Entry 1NWN (X-ray diffraction, 2.80 A resolution); this record covers chains A and B.

Chain A (and B):
Name: globin I
Source organism: Scapharca inaequivalvis
Notes: chain B of this document is another copy of the same molecule, construct and numbering; everything in this record applies to it too
UniProt: P02213 (GLB1_SCAIN); residue numbers follow UniProt; this construct covers 1-146
Amino-acid sequence (146 residues; numbered 1 to 146; the number before each row is that of its first residue):
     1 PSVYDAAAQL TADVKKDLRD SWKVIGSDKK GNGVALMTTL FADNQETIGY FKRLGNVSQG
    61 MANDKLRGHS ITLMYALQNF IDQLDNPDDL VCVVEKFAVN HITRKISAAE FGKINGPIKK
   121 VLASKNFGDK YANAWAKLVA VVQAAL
Disordered / not traced: 1
UniProt features mapped onto this chain:
  - binding site (heme b): His101
Metal / ion sites: heme Fe: His101 (together with carbon monoxide)
Small-molecule neighbours:
  - carbon monoxide (CMO): Met37, Phe51, His69, Leu73, His101
  - heme (HEM): Leu40, Thr47, Tyr50, Phe51, Arg53, Leu54, His69, Thr72, Leu73, Ala76, Leu77, Phe80, Phe97, Asn100, His101, Arg104, Ile106, Glu110, Phe111, Ile114

Chain A / chain B interface:
Residue-residue contacts (31; chain A residue first):
  Lys30(A) - Asn86(B)
  Lys30(A) - Asp89(B)  salt bridge
  Arg53(A) - Lys96(B)
  Asp64(A) - Cys92(B)
  Arg67(A) - Asp88(B)
  Arg67(A) - Asp89(B)  salt bridge
  Gly68(A) - Cys92(B)
  Ile71(A) - Asn79(B)
  Ile71(A) - Gln83(B)
  Thr72(A) - Asn79(B)  hydrogen bond
  Thr72(A) - Phe97(B)
  Tyr75(A) - Gln78(B)
  Tyr75(A) - Asn79(B)
  Tyr75(A) - Asp82(B)  hydrogen bond
  Tyr75(A) - Gln83(B)
  Gln78(A) - Tyr75(B)
  Asn79(A) - Ile71(B)
  Asn79(A) - Thr72(B)  hydrogen bond
  Asn79(A) - Tyr75(B)
  Asp82(A) - Tyr75(B)  hydrogen bond
  Gln83(A) - Ile71(B)
  Gln83(A) - Tyr75(B)
  Asn86(A) - Lys30(B)
  Asp88(A) - Arg67(B)
  Asp89(A) - Lys30(B)  salt bridge
  Asp89(A) - Arg67(B)  salt bridge
  Cys92(A) - Asp64(B)
  Cys92(A) - Gly68(B)
  Glu95(A) - Asp64(B)
  Lys96(A) - Thr72(B)
  Phe97(A) - Thr72(B)
Other interface residues (no listed pair), chain A (22 interface residues in all): His69, Val93, Val99
Other interface residues (no listed pair), chain B (20 interface residues in all): Arg53, Val93, Val99

In short:
22 residues of chain A face 20 of chain B across their interface, with 4 hydrogen bonds and 4 salt bridges.
Polar pairs include Lys30(A)-Asp89(B), Arg67(A)-Asp89(B) and Thr72(A)-Asn79(B). Bound to chain A: heme and
carbon monoxide. From UniProt: heme b-binding residue His101(A) on chain A.
Both chains are globin I (Scapharca inaequivalvis). Entry 1NWN (Crystals of CO-HbI in which the structure was
converted to its unligated state, and then converted ...) was determined by X-ray diffraction together with
1NWI and 1NXF from the same study.
